PDB entry 1TOJ | X-ray diffraction, 1.90 A resolution | chain A

# Chain A
Name: Aspartate aminotransferase
Organism: Escherichia coli
Notes: EC 2.6.1.1
UniProt: P00509 (AAT_ECOLI); residues 5-400 here correspond to UniProt positions 1-396 (UniProt number = residue number - 4)
Chain sequence (396 residues; each row starts with the number of its first residue; note: 9 numbers in that range are skipped by the numbering (no residue carries them; nothing is unmodelled there)):
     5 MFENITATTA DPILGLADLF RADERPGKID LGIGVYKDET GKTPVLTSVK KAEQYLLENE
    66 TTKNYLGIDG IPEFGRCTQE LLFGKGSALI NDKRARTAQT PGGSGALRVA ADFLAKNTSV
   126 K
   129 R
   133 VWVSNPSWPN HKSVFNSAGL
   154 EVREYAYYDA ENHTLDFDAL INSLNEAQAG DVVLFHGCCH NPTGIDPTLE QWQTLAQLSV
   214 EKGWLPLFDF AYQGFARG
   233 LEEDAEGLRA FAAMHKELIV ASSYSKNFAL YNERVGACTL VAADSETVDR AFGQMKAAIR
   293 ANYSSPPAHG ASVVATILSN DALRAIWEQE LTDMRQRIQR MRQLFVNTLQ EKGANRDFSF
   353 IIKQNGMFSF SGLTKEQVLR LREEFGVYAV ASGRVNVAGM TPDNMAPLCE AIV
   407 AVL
Modified / non-standard residues: Lys258 ((2S)-2-amino-6-[[3-hydroxy-2-methyl-5-(phosphonooxymethyl)pyridin-4-yl]methylideneamino]hexanoic acid; LLP)
Construct notes: engineered mutation Thr12 (Ala8 in P00509), Thr13 (Pro9 in P00509), Asp34 (Asn30 in P00509), Ser109 (Thr104 in P00509), Ala261 (Gly249 in P00509), Gly285 (Ser273 in P00509), Ser297 (Asn285 in P00509); modified residue (258)
Ligand contacts: hydrocinnamic acid (HCI): Ile17, Leu18, Ile37, Gly38, Tyr70, Ser109, Trp140, Asn142, Asn194, Tyr225, Lys258, Ser296, Phe360, Arg386
Swiss-Prot annotation at these positions:
  - binding site (L-aspartate): Gly38, Trp134

# Summary
Bound to chain A: hydrocinnamic acid. From UniProt: L-aspartate-binding residues Gly38 and Trp134.
Chain A is Aspartate aminotransferase (Escherichia coli); the structure, Hydrocinnamic acid-bound structure of
SRHEPT mutant of E. coli aspartate aminotransferase, was determined by X-ray diffraction together with 1TOE,
1TOG, 1TOI and 1TOK from the same study.
